PDB entry 6WPW | electron microscopy, 3.10 A resolution | chains P and R of the 6 polymer chains in the assembly

== Chain P ==
Protein: Glucagon derivative ZP3780
Amino-acid sequence (29 residues; each row starts with the number of its first residue):
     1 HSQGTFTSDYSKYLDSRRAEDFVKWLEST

== Chain R ==
Protein: Glucagon receptor
Source organism: Homo sapiens
UniProt: P47871 (GLR_HUMAN); numbering as in UniProt (aligned over 27-477)
Amino-acid sequence (496 residues; numbered -7 to 488; the number before each row is that of its first residue; numbers below 1 keep their minus sign (Met-7 is residue -7)):
    -7 MKTIIALSYIFCLVFADYKDDDDALEVLFQGPSGQVMDFLFEKWKLYGDQ
    43 CHHNLSLLPPPTELVCNRTFDKYSCWPDTPANTTANISCPWYLPWHHKVQ
    93 HRFVFKRCGPDGQWVRGPRGQPWRDASQCQMDGEEIEVQKEVAKMYSSFQ
   143 VMYTVGYSLSLGALLLALAILGGLSKLHCTRNAIHANLFASFVLKASSVL
   193 VIDGLLRTRYSQKIGDDLSVSTWLSDGAVAGCRVAAVFMQYGIVANYCWL
   243 LVEGLYLHNLLGLATLPERSFFSLYLGIGWGAPMLFVVPWAVVKCLFENV
   293 QCWTSNDNMGFWWILRFPVFLAILINFFIFVRIVQLLVAKLRARQMHHTD
   343 YKFRLAKSTLTLIPLLGVHEVVFAFVTDEHAQGTLRSAKLFFDLFLSSFQ
   393 GLLVAVLYCFLNKEVQSELRRRWHRWRLGKVLWEERNTSNHRASSSPGHG
   443 PPSKELQFGRGGGSQDSSAETPLAGGLPRLAESPFGSGHHHHHHHH
Unresolved in the structure: -7 to 23, 101-103, 425-488
Differences from the reference sequence: expression tag (-7 to 26, 478-488)
Disulfides: Cys43-Cys67, Cys58-Cys100, Cys81-Cys121, Cys224-Cys294
Reported in the primary citation:
  - conformationally variable residues (helix shift, loop rearrangement, side-chain flip): Leu242, Trp304, Phe322, Phe345, Pro356 to Gly359, Leu377
  - mutagenesis - Q232A, L242A, F322A, L395A: decreased signaling in response to glucagon
  - contacts within the chain: Pro356-Gln392 (hydrogen bond)
  - mutagenesis - C171T/C240A/C287A/C401V: unchanged signaling
  - mutagenesis - R378A: abolished signaling

== Chain P / chain R interface ==
Residue-residue contacts (75; chain P residue first):
  His1(P) - Gln232(R)  hydrogen bond
  His1(P) - Ile235(R)
  His1(P) - Trp304(R)
  His1(P) - Arg308(R)
  His1(P) - Val311(R)
  Ser2(P) - Lys381(R)
  Ser2(P) - Leu382(R)
  Ser2(P) - Asp385(R)  hydrogen bond
  Gln3(P) - Tyr145(R)
  Gln3(P) - Tyr149(R)  hydrogen bond
  Gln3(P) - Val191(R)
  Gln3(P) - Leu386(R)
  Gly4(P) - Trp304(R)
  Thr5(P) - Trp304(R)
  Thr5(P) - Asp370(R)  hydrogen bond
  Thr5(P) - Arg378(R)  hydrogen bond
  Thr5(P) - Lys381(R)
  Thr5(P) - Leu382(R)
  Phe6(P) - Tyr138(R)  hydrophobic
  Phe6(P) - Phe141(R)  hydrophobic
  Phe6(P) - Tyr145(R)  hydrophobic
  Thr7(P) - Thr296(R)
  Ser8(P) - Thr296(R)
  Ser8(P) - Asn298(R)
  Asp9(P) - Tyr138(R)
  Asp9(P) - Arg378(R)  salt bridge
  Asp9(P) - Leu382(R)
  Tyr10(P) - Tyr138(R)  hydrophobic
  Tyr10(P) - Gln142(R)  hydrogen bond
  Ser11(P) - Leu198(R)
  Ser11(P) - Thr296(R)  hydrogen bond
  Lys12(P) - Ser25(R)
  Lys12(P) - Gly26(R)
  Lys12(P) - Ser297(R)
  Lys12(P) - Asn298(R)
  Tyr13(P) - Gln131(R)  hydrogen bond (side chain-backbone)
  Tyr13(P) - Val134(R)  hydrophobic
  Tyr13(P) - Ala135(R)
  Tyr13(P) - Tyr138(R)  hydrophobic
  Leu14(P) - Tyr202(R)  hydrophobic
  Asp15(P) - Gly26(R)
  Asp15(P) - Gln27(R)
  Asp15(P) - Val28(R)  hydrogen bond (side chain-backbone)
  Asp15(P) - Met29(R)  hydrogen bond (side chain-backbone)
  Asp15(P) - Tyr202(R)
  Asp15(P) - Gln293(R)
  Arg17(P) - Gln131(R)  hydrogen bond
  Arg18(P) - Met29(R)
  Arg18(P) - Arg201(R)  hydrogen bond (side chain-backbone)
  Arg18(P) - Tyr202(R)
  Arg18(P) - Lys205(R)  hydrogen bond (side chain-backbone)
  Arg18(P) - Ile206(R)
  Arg18(P) - Trp215(R)
  Ala19(P) - Val28(R)  hydrophobic
  Ala19(P) - Met29(R)  hydrophobic
  Ala19(P) - Leu32(R)
  Glu20(P) - Met123(R)
  Glu20(P) - Gln131(R)  hydrogen bond
  Asp21(P) - Ile206(R)
  Phe22(P) - Met29(R)  hydrophobic
  Phe22(P) - Leu32(R)  hydrophobic
  Phe22(P) - Phe33(R)  hydrophobic
  Phe22(P) - Ile206(R)
  Val23(P) - Leu85(R)  hydrophobic
  Val23(P) - Trp87(R)  hydrophobic
  Trp25(P) - Ile206(R)
  Trp25(P) - Gly207(R)
  Leu26(P) - Trp36(R)  hydrophobic
  Leu26(P) - Lys64(R)
  Leu26(P) - Tyr84(R)
  Leu26(P) - Arg116(R)  hydrogen bond (backbone-side chain)
  Glu27(P) - Arg116(R)
  Glu27(P) - Ala118(R)
  Glu27(P) - Gln122(R)  hydrogen bond
  Thr29(P) - Pro114(R)
Other interface residues (no listed pair), chain P (27 interface residues in all): Ser16
Other interface residues (no listed pair), chain R (58 interface residues in all): Asp63, Tyr65, Pro86, Ile128, Asp209, Val212, Met231, Tyr239, Leu307, Glu362
The authors on this interface:
  - pairs named by the authors: His1(P)-Gln232(R) (hydrogen bond), Ser2(P)-Asp385(R) (hydrogen bond), Thr5(P)-Asp370(R) (hydrogen bond), Asp9(P)-Arg378(R) (salt bridge), Gln122(R)-Glu27(P) (hydrogen bond), Gln131(R)-Glu20(P) (hydrogen bond)

== Summary ==
The interface between chain P and chain R involves 27 residues on one side and 58 on the other, with 16
hydrogen bonds and 1 salt bridge. Among the polar pairs are Asp9(P)-Arg378(R), His1(P)-Gln232(R) and
Ser2(P)-Asp385(R). The paper describes hydrogen bonds between His1(P) and Gln232(R), Ser2(P) and Asp385(R) and
Thr5(P) and Asp370(R) among others; a salt bridge between Asp9(P) and Arg378(R). From the paper: Q232A, L242A
and F322A of chain R, among others, reduce signaling in response to glucagon; conformational variability at
Leu242(R), Trp304(R) and Phe322(R) among others; 6 substitutions were tested in all.
Here chain P is Glucagon derivative ZP3780 and chain R is Glucagon receptor (Homo sapiens). Entry 6WPW
(GCGR-Gs signaling complex bound to a designed glucagon derivative) was determined by electron microscopy.
